Entry 7T3V (X-ray diffraction, 2.30 A resolution); this record covers chains A and B of the 6 polymer chains in the assembly.

Chain A (and B):
Protein: M17 leucyl aminopeptidase
Organism: Plasmodium falciparum
Notes: EC 3.4.11.1; chain B of this document is another copy of the same molecule, construct and numbering; everything in this record applies to it too
UniProtKB: Q8IL11 (Q8IL11_PLAF7); residues 85-605 here = UniProt positions 85-605
Amino-acid sequence (527 residues; each row starts with the number of its first residue):
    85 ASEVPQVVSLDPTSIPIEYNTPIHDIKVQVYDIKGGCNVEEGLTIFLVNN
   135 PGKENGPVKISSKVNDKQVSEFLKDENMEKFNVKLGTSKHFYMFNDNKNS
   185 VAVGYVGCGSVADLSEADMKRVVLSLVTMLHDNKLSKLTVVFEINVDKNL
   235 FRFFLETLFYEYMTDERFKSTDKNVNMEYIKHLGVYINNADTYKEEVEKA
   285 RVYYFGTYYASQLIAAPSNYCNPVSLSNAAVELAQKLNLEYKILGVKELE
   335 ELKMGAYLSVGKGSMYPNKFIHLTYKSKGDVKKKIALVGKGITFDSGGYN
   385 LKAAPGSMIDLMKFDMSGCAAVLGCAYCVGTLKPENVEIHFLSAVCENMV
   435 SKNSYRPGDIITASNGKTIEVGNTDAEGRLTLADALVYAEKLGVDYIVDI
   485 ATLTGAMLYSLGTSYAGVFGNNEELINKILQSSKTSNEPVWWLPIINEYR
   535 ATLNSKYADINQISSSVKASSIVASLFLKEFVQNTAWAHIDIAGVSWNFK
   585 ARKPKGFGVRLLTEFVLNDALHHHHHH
Disordered / not traced: 604-611 (chain B: 85, 604-611)
Differences from the reference sequence: conflict Gln152 (Asn in Q8IL11), Gln515 (Asn in Q8IL11), Gln546 (Asn in Q8IL11); expression tag (606-611)
Swiss-Prot annotation at these positions:
  - region: Asn384 to Ser401 (L13 loop)
  - active site: Lys386, Arg463
  - binding site (a peptide): Lys374, Asp379, Lys386, Asp399, Asp459
  - binding site (Zn(2+)): Lys374, Asp379, Asp394, Met396, Asp399, Asp459, Glu461
  - site: Lys386 (Essential for hexamer stabilization)
  - mutagenesis: Asp379 (D379A: 6.5-fold reduction in catalytic efficiency in the presence of Co(2+); 854-fold reduction in catalytic efficiency in the presence of Mn(2+); substrate affinity is slightly reduced ...), Lys386 (K386A: 100-fold decrease in catalytic efficiency. 2-fold decrease in substrate affinity. Loss of hexamer formation with formation of dimers and trimers), Ala387 (A387P: 16-fold decrease in catalytic efficiency. No effect on hexamer formation), Ala388 to Gly390 (8-fold decrease in catalytic efficiency. 3-fold decrease in substrate affinity. No effect on hexamer formation), Ala388 to Pro389 (13-fold decrease in catalytic efficiency. 1.5-fold decrease in substrate affinity. No effect on hexamer formation), Asp394 (D394A: 7.5-fold increase in catalytic efficiency. No effect on hexamer formation. 1.7-fold increase in substrate affinity), Glu461 (E461L: 6.5-fold reduction in catalytic efficiency in the presence of Co(2+); 854-fold reduction in catalytic efficiency in the presence of Mn(2+); substrate affinity is slightly reduced ...), Trp525 (W525A: Loss of catalytic activity and impairs oligomerization; when associated with A-533), Tyr533 (Y533A: Loss of catalytic activity and impairs oligomerization; when associated with A-525)
From the paper describing this entry:
  - conformationally variable residues (loop rearrangement): Leu385 to Ser391
  - mutagenesis - D394A (10-fold): increased catalytic activity
  - catalytic residues: Lys386 (citing earlier work)
  - mutagenesis - K386A, A387P: decreased catalytic activity
  - mutagenesis - K386A: unchanged stability

Chain A / chain B interface:
Contacting residue pairs (64):
  Glu334(A) with Val92(B); Ser93(B), hydrogen bond (side chain-backbone); Leu94(B)
  Met338(A) with Leu94(B)
  Gly339(A) with Leu94(B)
  Leu342(A) with Leu94(B), hydrophobic
  Lys346(A) with Val91(B); Asp95(B), salt bridge
  Tyr383(A) with Ser380(B); Leu385(B); Ile393(B); Met433(B); Val434(B), hydrogen bond (side chain-backbone)
  Asn384(A) with Ile393(B)
  Leu385(A) with Leu385(B), hydrophobic
  Val434(A) with Val434(B), hydrophobic
  Ser435(A) with Val434(B)
  Lys436(A) with Gly347(B); Ser348(B); Met349(B); Val434(B), hydrogen bond (backbone-backbone); Ser435(B); Asn437(B), hydrogen bond
  Asn437(A) with Val91(B); Met349(B), hydrogen bond
  Arg440(A) with Ser302(B); Tyr350(B), hydrogen bond; Phe378(B); Glu431(B), salt bridge; Met433(B)
  Pro441(A) with Phe378(B); Ile393(B), hydrophobic; Asp394(B)
  Gly442(A) with Pro301(B); Lys397(B)
  Asp443(A) with Pro301(B); Ser302(B); Asn303(B), hydrogen bond (side chain-backbone)
  Ile444(A) with Phe252(B), hydrophobic; Pro301(B), hydrophobic; Asn303(B), hydrogen bond (backbone-side chain); Tyr304(B)
  Gly450(A) with Ser254(B), hydrogen bond (backbone-side chain)
  Lys451(A) with Thr255(B)
  Thr452(A) with Phe252(B), hydrogen bond (side chain-backbone)
  Glu454(A) with Lys397(B), salt bridge
  Gly456(A) with Asp394(B)
  Asn538(A) with Arg586(B), hydrogen bond (backbone-side chain)
  Ser539(A) with Lys253(B), hydrogen bond (backbone-side chain)
  Lys540(A) with Ala585(B); Arg586(B)
  Tyr541(A) with Asp249(B); Phe252(B); Lys253(B), hydrogen bond (backbone-backbone); Ala299(B); Arg586(B); Lys587(B); Pro588(B)
  Ala542(A) with Phe252(B); Lys253(B), hydrogen bond (backbone-side chain)
  Asp543(A) with Lys253(B); Ser254(B), hydrogen bond (side chain-backbone); Thr255(B), hydrogen bond (side chain-backbone); Asp256(B), hydrogen bond (side chain-backbone)
Other interface residues (no listed pair), chain A (31 interface residues in all): Lys337, Ala387, Ile445
Other interface residues (no listed pair), chain B (36 interface residues in all): Ala387

In short:
31 residues of chain A and 36 residues of chain B are in contact, with 17 hydrogen bonds and 3 salt bridges.
Polar contacts include Lys346(A)-Asp95(B), Arg440(A)-Glu431(B) and Glu454(A)-Lys397(B). From the paper: the
catalytic residue Lys386(A); K386A and A387P of chain A reduce catalytic activity.
Chain A and chain B are both M17 leucyl aminopeptidase (Plasmodium falciparum); the structure, Metal dependent
activation of Plasmodium falciparum M17 aminopeptidase, spacegroup P22121 after crystals soaked with Zn2+, was
determined by X-ray diffraction together with 7SRV from the same study.
